Entry 6KWX (electron microscopy, 3.75 A resolution); this record covers chain A.

[Chain A]
Protein: Proteasome activator complex subunit 4
Organism: Homo sapiens
Reference sequence: Q14997 (PSME4_HUMAN); numbering as in UniProt (aligned over 1-1843)
Chain sequence (1878 residues; each row starts with the number of its first residue; numbers below 1 keep their minus sign (Met-34 is residue -34)):
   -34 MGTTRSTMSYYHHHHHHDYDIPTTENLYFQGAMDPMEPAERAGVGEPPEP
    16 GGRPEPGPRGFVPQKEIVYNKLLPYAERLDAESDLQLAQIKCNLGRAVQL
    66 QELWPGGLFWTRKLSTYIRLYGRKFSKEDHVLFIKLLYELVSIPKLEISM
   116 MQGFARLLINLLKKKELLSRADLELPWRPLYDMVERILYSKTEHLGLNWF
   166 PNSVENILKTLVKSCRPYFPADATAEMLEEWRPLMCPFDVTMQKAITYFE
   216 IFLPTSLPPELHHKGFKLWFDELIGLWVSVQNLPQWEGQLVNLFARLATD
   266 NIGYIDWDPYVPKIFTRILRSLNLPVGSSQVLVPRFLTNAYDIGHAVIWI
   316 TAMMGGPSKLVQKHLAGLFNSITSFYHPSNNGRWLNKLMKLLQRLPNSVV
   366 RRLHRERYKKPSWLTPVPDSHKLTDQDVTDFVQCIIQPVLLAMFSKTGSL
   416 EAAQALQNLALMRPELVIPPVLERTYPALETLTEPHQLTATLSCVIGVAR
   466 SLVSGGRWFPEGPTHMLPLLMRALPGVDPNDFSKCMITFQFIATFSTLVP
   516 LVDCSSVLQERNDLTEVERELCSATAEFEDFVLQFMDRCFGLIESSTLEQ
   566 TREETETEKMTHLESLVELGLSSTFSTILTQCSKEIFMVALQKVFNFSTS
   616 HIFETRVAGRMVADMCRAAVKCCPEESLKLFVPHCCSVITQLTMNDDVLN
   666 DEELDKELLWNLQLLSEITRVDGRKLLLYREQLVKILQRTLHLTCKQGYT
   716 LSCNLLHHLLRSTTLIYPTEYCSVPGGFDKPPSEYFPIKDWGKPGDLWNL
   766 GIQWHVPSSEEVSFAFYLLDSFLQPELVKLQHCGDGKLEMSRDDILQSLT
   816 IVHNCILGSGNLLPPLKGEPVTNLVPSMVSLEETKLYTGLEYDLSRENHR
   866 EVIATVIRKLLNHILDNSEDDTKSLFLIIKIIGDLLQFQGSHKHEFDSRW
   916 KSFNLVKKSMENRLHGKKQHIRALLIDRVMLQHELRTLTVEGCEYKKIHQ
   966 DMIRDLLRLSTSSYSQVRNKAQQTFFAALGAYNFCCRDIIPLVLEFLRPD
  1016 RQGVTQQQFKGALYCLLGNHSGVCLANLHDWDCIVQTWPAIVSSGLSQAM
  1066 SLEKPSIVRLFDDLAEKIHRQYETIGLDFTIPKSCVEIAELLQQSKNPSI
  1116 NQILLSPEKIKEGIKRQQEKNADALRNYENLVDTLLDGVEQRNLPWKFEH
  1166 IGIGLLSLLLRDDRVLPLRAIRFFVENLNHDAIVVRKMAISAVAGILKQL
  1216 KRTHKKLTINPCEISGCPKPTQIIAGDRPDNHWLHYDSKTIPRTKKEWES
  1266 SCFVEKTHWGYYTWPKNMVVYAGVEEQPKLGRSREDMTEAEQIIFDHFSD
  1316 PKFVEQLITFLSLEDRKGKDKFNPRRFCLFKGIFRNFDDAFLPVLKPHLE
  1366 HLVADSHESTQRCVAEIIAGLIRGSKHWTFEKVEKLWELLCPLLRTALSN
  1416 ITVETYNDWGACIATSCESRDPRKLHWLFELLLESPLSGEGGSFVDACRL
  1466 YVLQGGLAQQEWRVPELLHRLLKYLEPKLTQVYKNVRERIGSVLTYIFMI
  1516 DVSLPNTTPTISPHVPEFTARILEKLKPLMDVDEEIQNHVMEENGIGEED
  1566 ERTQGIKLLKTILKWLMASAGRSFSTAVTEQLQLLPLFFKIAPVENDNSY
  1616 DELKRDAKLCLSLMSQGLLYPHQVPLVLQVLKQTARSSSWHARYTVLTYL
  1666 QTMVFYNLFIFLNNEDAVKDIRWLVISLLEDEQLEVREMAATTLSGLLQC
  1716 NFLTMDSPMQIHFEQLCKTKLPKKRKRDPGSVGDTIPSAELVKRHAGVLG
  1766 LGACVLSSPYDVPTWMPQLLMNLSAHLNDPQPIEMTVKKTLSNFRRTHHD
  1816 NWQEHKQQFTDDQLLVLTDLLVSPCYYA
Unresolved in the structure: -34 to 23, 562-577, 1556-1564, 1739-1752, 1814-1843
Sequence notes: initiating methionine (-34); expression tag (-33 to 0); conflict Ile821 (Leu in Q14997), Leu822 (Ile in Q14997)
Small-molecule neighbours:
  - inositol hexakisphosphate (IHP): Lys156, Lys1213, Lys1216, His1219, Lys1221, Lys1271, Tyr1286, Lys1346, Arg1350, Arg1388, Lys1391, His1392, Ser1434, Arg1435
  - K0W ([(1S,2R,3R,4S,5S,6R)-2-[oxidanyl(phosphonooxy)phosphoryl]oxy-3,4,5,6-tetraphosphonooxy-cyclohexyl] phosphono hydrogen phosphate): Lys30, Tyr34, Arg84, Lys128, Lys129, Trp915, Phe918, Lys922, Arg928, Lys933, Arg943
Swiss-Prot annotation at these positions:
  - modified residue (Phosphoserine): Ser1121, Ser1614, Ser1746
What the authors report for this chain:
  - contacts within the chain: Thr81-Glu956 (hydrogen bond), Gly957-Asn998 (hydrogen bond)

[Summary]
Bound to chain A: compound K0W and inositol hexakisphosphate. From the paper: contacts within the chain
involving Glu956, Thr81 and Gly957 among others.
Chain A is Proteasome activator complex subunit 4 (Homo sapiens); the structure, cryo-EM structure of human
PA200, was determined by electron microscopy.
